Entry 7UQR (electron microscopy, 4.55 A resolution (low resolution: residue-level contacts below are approximate; hydrogen-bond / salt-bridge calls are withheld)); this record covers chains A and B of the 5 polymer chains in the assembly.

Chain A (and B):
Molecule: ATP-sensitive inward rectifier potassium channel 11
From: Rattus norvegicus
Notes: chain B of this document is another copy of the same molecule, construct and numbering; everything in this record applies to it too
UniProtKB: P70673 (KCJ11_RAT); residue numbers follow UniProt; this construct covers 1-390
Chain sequence (390 residues; row label = number of the first residue in the row):
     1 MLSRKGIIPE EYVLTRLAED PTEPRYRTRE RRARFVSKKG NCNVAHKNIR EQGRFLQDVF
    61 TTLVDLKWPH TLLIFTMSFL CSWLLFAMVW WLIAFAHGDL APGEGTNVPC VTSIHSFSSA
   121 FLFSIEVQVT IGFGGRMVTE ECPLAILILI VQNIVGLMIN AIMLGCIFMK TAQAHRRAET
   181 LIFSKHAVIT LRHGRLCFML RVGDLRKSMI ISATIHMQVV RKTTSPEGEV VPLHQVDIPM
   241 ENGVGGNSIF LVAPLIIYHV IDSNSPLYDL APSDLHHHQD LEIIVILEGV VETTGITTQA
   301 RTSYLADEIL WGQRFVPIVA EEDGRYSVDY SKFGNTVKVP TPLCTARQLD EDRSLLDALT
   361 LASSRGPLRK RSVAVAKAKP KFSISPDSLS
Disordered / not traced: 1-29, 357-390 (chain B: 1-30, 357-390)

How chain A and chain B interact:
Residue-residue contacts (30):
  Ala33(A) - Glu322(B)
  Ala33(A) - Arg325(B)
  Asn43(A) - Arg325(B)
  Val44(A) - Tyr326(B)
  Ala45(A) - Tyr326(B)
  Ala45(A) - Ser327(B)
  Ala45(A) - Val328(B)
  His46(A) - Val328(B)
  Lys47(A) - Val328(B)
  Lys47(A) - Asp329(B)
  Lys47(A) - Tyr330(B)
  Asn48(A) - Asp329(B)
  Asn48(A) - Tyr330(B)
  Asn48(A) - Ser331(B)
  Ile49(A) - Tyr330(B)
  Thr130(A) - Val129(B)
  Thr130(A) - Thr130(B)
  Thr130(A) - Ile131(B)
  Ile131(A) - Ile131(B)
  Gly132(A) - Ile131(B)
  Gly132(A) - Gly132(B)
  Gly134(A) - Phe133(B)
  Glu140(A) - Ser118(B)
  Glu227(A) - Leu191(B)
  Glu227(A) - His193(B)
  Glu227(A) - Gly194(B)
  Val230(A) - Pro317(B)
  Pro232(A) - Pro317(B)
  Pro232(A) - Val319(B)
  Asp237(A) - Val244(B)
Other interface residues (no listed pair), chain A (18 interface residues in all): Met137
Other interface residues (no listed pair), chain B (24 interface residues in all): Ser119, Gly135, Arg192, Gly243

Summary:
18 residues of chain A and 24 residues of chain B are in contact.
Chain A and chain B are both ATP-sensitive inward rectifier potassium channel 11 (Rattus norvegicus); the
structure, Cryo-EM structure of the pancreatic ATP-sensitive potassium channel in the apo form with Kir6.2-CTD
in the ..., was determined by electron microscopy (same publication as 7TYS, 7TYT, 7U1E, 7U1Q, 7U1S, 7U24 and
4 further entries).
